PDB entry 7MNL | X-ray diffraction, 3.95 A resolution | chains A and H of the 3 polymer chains in the assembly

Chain A:
Protein: E3 SUMO-protein ligase RanBP2
Organism: Homo sapiens
Notes: EC 2.3.2.-
UniProtKB: P49792 (RBP2_HUMAN); numbering as in UniProt (aligned over 1-752)
Chain sequence (753 residues; numbered 0 to 752; the number before each row is that of its first residue; numbering starts at 0):
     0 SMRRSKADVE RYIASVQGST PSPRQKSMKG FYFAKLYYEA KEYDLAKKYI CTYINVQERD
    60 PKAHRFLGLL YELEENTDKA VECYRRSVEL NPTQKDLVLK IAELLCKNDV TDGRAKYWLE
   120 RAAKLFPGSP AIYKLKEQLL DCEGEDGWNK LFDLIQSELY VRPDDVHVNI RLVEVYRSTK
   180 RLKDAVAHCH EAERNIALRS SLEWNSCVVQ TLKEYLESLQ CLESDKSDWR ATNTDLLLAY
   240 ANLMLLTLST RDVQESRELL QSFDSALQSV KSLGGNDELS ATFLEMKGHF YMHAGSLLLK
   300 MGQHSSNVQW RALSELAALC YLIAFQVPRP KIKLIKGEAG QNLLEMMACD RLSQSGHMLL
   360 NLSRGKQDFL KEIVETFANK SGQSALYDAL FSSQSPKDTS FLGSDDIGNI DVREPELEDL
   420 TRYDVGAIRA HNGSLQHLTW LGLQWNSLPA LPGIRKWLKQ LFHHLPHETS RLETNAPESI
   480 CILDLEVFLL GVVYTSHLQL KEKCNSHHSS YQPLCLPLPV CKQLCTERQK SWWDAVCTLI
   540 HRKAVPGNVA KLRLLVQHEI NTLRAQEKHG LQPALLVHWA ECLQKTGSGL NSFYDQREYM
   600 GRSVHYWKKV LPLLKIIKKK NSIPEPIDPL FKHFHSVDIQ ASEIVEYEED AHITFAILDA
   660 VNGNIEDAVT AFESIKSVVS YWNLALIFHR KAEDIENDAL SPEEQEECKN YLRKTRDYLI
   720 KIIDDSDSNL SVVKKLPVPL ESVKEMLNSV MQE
Disordered / not traced: 0-2, 507-510
Construct notes: expression tag (0); engineered mutation Met-599 (Ile in P49792)
Curated features (UniProtKB/Swiss-Prot):
  - modified residue: Thr-19 (Phosphothreonine), Ser-21 (Phosphoserine)
From the paper describing this entry:
  - disease-associated variants - W681C: decreased stability

Chain H:
Protein: Antibody Fab14 Heavy Chain
Organism: Homo sapiens
Notes: antibody fragment or engineered binder
Chain sequence (240 residues; row label = number of the first residue in the row):
     1 EISEVQLVES GGGLVQPGGS LRLSCAASGF NFSSSSIHWV RQAPGKGLEW VASIYSYSGY
    61 TSYADSVKGR FTISADTSKN TAYLQMNSLR AEDTAVYYCA RSPWRWSGVS DGGFYYKALD
   121 YWGQGTLVTV SSASTKGPSV FPLAPSSKST SGGTAALGCL VKDYFPEPVT VSWNSGALTS
   181 GVHTFPAVLQ SSGLYSLSSV VTVPSSSLGT QTYICNVNHK PSNTKVDKKV EPKSCDKTHT
Disordered / not traced: 1-3, 231-240
Disulfides: Cys-25/Cys-99, Cys-159/Cys-215

Interface between chain A and chain H:
Residue-residue contacts - 39 pairs, chain A then chain H:
  Tyr-159(A) with Thr-61(H), hydrogen bond; Tyr-63(H)
  Val-160(A) with Tyr-60(H), hydrophobic
  His-462(A) with Thr-77(H); Ser-78(H)
  His-463(A) with Ser-78(H); Asn-80(H)
  Arg-470(A) with Arg-105(H)
  Glu-477(A) with Asn-31(H), hydrogen bond (backbone-side chain); Ser-34(H); Tyr-57(H); Trp-104(H); Arg-105(H), salt bridge
  Leu-538(A) with Ser-33(H); Tyr-57(H), hydrophobic
  Ile-539(A) with Ser-33(H), hydrogen bond (backbone-side chain); Thr-77(H), hydrogen bond (backbone-side chain)
  His-540(A) with Thr-77(H)
  Arg-541(A) with Phe-32(H), hydrogen bond (side chain-backbone); Ser-35(H), hydrogen bond (side chain-backbone); Ile-54(H); Tyr-55(H), hydrogen bond (side chain-backbone); Ser-56(H), hydrogen bond (side chain-backbone); Tyr-57(H); Ser-58(H); Gly-59(H); Ala-75(H)
  Lys-542(A) with Tyr-57(H)
  Ala-543(A) with Tyr-57(H), hydrogen bond (backbone-backbone); Ser-58(H), hydrogen bond (backbone-side chain)
  Val-544(A) with Ser-58(H)
  Pro-545(A) with Tyr-55(H), hydrophobic; Ser-58(H); Tyr-60(H); Val-109(H)
  Val-548(A) with Tyr-55(H), hydrophobic; Tyr-57(H), hydrophobic; Trp-104(H)
  Arg-552(A) with Trp-104(H)
Interface residues without a listed pair, chain A (18 interface residues in all): Pro-476, Thr-537
Interface residues without a listed pair, chain H (23 interface residues in all): Ile-37, Lys-79

Summary:
18 residues of chain A face 23 of chain H across their interface, with 10 hydrogen bonds and 1 salt bridge.
Among the polar pairs are Glu-477(A)/Arg-105(H), Tyr-159(A)/Thr-61(H) and Glu-477(A)/Asn-31(H). The paper
reports that W681C of chain A reduces stability.
Chain A is E3 SUMO-protein ligase RanBP2 and chain H is Antibody Fab14 Heavy Chain, both from Homo sapiens;
the structure, Crystal structure of the N-terminal domain of NUP358/RanBP2 (residues 1-752) in complex with
Fab fragment, was determined by X-ray diffraction together with 7MNI, 7MNM, 7MNN, 7MNO, 7MNP, 7MNQ and 14
further entries from the same study.
